7K59 - chains C and D of the 6 polymer chains in the assembly; structure by electron microscopy, 4.20 A resolution (low resolution: residue-level contacts below are approximate; hydrogen-bond / salt-bridge calls are withheld).

== Chain C (and D) ==
Protein: Transitional endoplasmic reticulum ATPase
Organism: Homo sapiens
Notes: EC 3.6.4.6; chain D of this document is another copy of the same molecule, construct and numbering; everything in this record applies to it too
UniProtKB: P55072 (TERA_HUMAN); residue numbers follow UniProt; this construct covers 1-806
Chain sequence (806 residues; each row starts with the number of its first residue):
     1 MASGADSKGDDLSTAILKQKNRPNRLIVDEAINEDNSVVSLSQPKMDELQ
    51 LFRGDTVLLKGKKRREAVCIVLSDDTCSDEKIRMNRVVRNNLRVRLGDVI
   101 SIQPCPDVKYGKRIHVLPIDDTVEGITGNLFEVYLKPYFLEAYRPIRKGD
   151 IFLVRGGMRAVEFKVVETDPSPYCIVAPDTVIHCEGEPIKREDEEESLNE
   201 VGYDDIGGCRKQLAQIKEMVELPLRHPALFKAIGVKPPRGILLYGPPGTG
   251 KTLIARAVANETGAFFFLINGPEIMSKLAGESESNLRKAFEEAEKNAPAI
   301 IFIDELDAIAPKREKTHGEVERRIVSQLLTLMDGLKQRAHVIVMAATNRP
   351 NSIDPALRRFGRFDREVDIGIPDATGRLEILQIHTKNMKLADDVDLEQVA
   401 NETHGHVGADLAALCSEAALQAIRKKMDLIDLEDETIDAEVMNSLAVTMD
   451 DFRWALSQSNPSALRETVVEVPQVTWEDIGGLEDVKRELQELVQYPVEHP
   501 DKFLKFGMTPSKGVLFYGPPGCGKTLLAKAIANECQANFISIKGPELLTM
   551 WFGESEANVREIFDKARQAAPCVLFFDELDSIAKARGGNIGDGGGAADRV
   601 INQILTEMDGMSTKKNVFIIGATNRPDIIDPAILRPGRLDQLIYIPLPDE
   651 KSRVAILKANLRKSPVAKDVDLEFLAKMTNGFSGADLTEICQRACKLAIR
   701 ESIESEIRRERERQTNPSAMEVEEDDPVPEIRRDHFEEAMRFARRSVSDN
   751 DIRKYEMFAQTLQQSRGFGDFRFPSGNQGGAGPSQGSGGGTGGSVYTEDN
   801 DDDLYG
Not modelled in the structure: 1-21, 586-598, 776-806
Differences from the reference sequence: conflict Asp-770 (Ser in P55072)
UniProt features mapped onto this chain:
  - region: Thr-797 to Gly-806 (Interaction with UBXN6)
  - motif: Asp-802 to Gly-806 (PIM motif)
  - binding site (ATP): Pro-247 to Leu-253, Asn-348, His-384, Gly-521 to Leu-526
  - modified residue: Ala-2 (N-acetylalanine), Ser-3 (Phosphoserine), Ser-7 (Phosphoserine), Ser-13 (Phosphoserine), Ser-37 (Phosphoserine), Lys-315 (N6,N6,N6-trimethyllysine), Thr-436 (Phosphothreonine), Ser-462 (Phosphoserine), Lys-502 (N6-acetyllysine), Lys-505 (N6-acetyllysine), Lys-668 (N6-acetyllysine), Ser-702 (Phosphoserine), Lys-754 (N6-acetyllysine), Ser-775 (Phosphoserine), Ser-787 (Phosphoserine), Tyr-805 (Phosphotyrosine)
  - cross-link (Glycyl lysine isopeptide (Lys-Gly)): Lys-8 (interchain with G-Cter in SUMO2), Lys-18 (interchain with G-Cter in SUMO2)

== Interface between chain C and chain D ==
Contacting residue pairs (71; chain C residue first):
  Glu-192(C) / Arg-338(D)
  Pro-247(C) / Arg-359(D)
  Pro-247(C) / Phe-360(D)
  Gly-248(C) / Phe-360(D)
  Pro-272(C) / Ser-326(D)
  Glu-273(C) / Thr-330(D)
  Met-275(C) / Arg-323(D)
  Met-275(C) / Ser-326(D)
  Ser-276(C) / Ser-326(D)
  Ser-276(C) / Gln-327(D)
  Ser-276(C) / Thr-330(D)
  Lys-277(C) / Arg-323(D)
  Leu-278(C) / Arg-323(D)
  Glu-305(C) / Arg-362(D)
  Lys-315(C) / Arg-313(D)
  Thr-316(C) / Arg-313(D)
  His-317(C) / Arg-313(D)
  His-317(C) / Arg-322(D)
  Ala-409(C) / Phe-360(D)
  Asp-410(C) / Phe-360(D)
  Ser-416(C) / Val-235(D)
  Ala-419(C) / Val-235(D)
  Leu-420(C) / Phe-230(D)
  Ile-423(C) / Ile-233(D)
  Arg-424(C) / Glu-218(D)
  Glu-433(C) / Arg-22(D)
  Glu-435(C) / His-226(D)
  Ile-437(C) / Leu-229(D)
  Met-442(C) / Leu-229(D)
  Pro-461(C) / Lys-615(D)
  Arg-465(C) / Arg-560(D)
  Pro-545(C) / Asn-602(D)
  Glu-546(C) / Thr-606(D)
  Leu-548(C) / Asn-602(D)
  Thr-549(C) / Asn-602(D)
  Thr-549(C) / Gln-603(D)
  Phe-552(C) / Glu-556(D)
  Phe-552(C) / Arg-599(D)
  Lys-584(C) / Arg-599(D)
  Lys-584(C) / Asp-630(D)
  Ser-664(C) / Phe-506(D)
  Pro-665(C) / Phe-506(D)
  Phe-674(C) / Phe-771(D)
  Phe-674(C) / Arg-772(D)
  Phe-674(C) / Pro-774(D)
  Phe-682(C) / Phe-768(D)
  Gln-692(C) / Met-508(D)
  Gln-692(C) / Thr-509(D)
  Cys-695(C) / Phe-506(D)
  Cys-695(C) / Met-508(D)
  Ile-699(C) / Lys-502(D)
  Ile-699(C) / Phe-506(D)
  Arg-700(C) / Glu-491(D)
  Ser-702(C) / Lys-502(D)
  Ile-703(C) / Tyr-495(D)
  Ile-703(C) / His-499(D)
  Ile-703(C) / Lys-502(D)
  Glu-706(C) / Lys-502(D)
  Val-728(C) / Lys-505(D)
  Pro-729(C) / Lys-505(D)
  Arg-733(C) / Phe-773(D)
  Arg-733(C) / Pro-774(D)
  Glu-737(C) / Phe-771(D)
  Glu-737(C) / Arg-772(D)
  Met-740(C) / Phe-768(D)
  Met-740(C) / Phe-771(D)
  Arg-741(C) / Ser-765(D)
  Phe-742(C) / Ser-765(D)
  Ala-743(C) / Phe-768(D)
  Arg-744(C) / Gln-763(D)
  Arg-745(C) / Gln-763(D)
Also at the interface, not in a pair above, chain C (63 interface residues in all): Ala-279, Glu-314, Met-388, Glu-402, Ala-463, Lys-543, Asp-671, Met-678, Lys-696, Phe-736
Also at the interface, not in a pair above, chain D (50 interface residues in all): Lys-236, Thr-316, His-317, Leu-492, Arg-567, Leu-605, Asp-609, Lys-614, Gln-641, Arg-766

== In short ==
The interface between chain C and chain D involves 63 residues on one side and 50 on the other. UniProt lists
15 ATP-binding residues on chain C.
Both chains are Transitional endoplasmic reticulum ATPase (Homo sapiens). Entry 7K59 (Structure of apo VCP
hexamer generated from bacterially recombinant VCP/p97) was determined by electron microscopy (same
publication as 7K56 and 7K57).
